Entry 3UYT (X-ray diffraction, 2.00 A resolution); this record covers chain A.

== Chain A ==
Protein: Casein kinase I isoform delta
Organism: Homo sapiens
Notes: EC 2.7.11.1
UniProtKB: P48730 (KC1D_HUMAN); numbering as in UniProt (aligned over 1-294)
Amino-acid sequence (296 residues; each row starts with the number of its first residue; numbers below 1 keep their minus sign (Gly-1 is residue -1)):
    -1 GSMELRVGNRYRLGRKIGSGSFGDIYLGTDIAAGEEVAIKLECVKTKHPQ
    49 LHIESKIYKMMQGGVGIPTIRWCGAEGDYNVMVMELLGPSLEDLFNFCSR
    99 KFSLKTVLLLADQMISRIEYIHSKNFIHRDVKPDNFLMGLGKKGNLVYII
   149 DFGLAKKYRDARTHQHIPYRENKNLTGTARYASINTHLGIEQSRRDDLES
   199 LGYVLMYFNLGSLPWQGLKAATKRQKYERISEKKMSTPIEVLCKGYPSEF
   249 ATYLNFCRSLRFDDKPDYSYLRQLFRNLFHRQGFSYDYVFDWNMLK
Unresolved in the structure: -1 to 4, 44-46
Sequence notes: expression tag (-1 to 0)
UniProt features mapped onto this chain:
  - active site: Asp128 (Proton acceptor)
  - binding site (ATP): Ile15 to Ile23, Lys38
  - natural variant: Thr44 (T44A: In FASPS2), His46 (H46R: In FASPS2), Ser97 (S97C: In breast cancer samples)
  - mutagenesis: Lys38 (K38M: Impaired kinase activity and abnormal subcellular localization with exclusive accumulation to the nucleus), Thr176 (T176I: Impaired kinase activity and abnormal subcellular localization with exclusive accumulation to the nucleus)
Small-molecule neighbours: 0CK (4-[1-cyclohexyl-4-(4-fluorophenyl)-1H-imidazol-5-yl]pyrimidin-2-amine): Ile15, Gly16, Ser17, Gly18, Ile23, Ala36, Ile37, Lys38, Tyr56, Ile68, Met80, Val81, Met82, Glu83, Leu84, Leu85, Gly86, Ser88, Asp132, Leu135, Ile148

== Summary ==
Ligands of chain A: compound 0CK. From UniProt: active-site residue Asp128, 10 ATP-binding residues and 2
mutagenesis sites.
Chain A is Casein kinase I isoform delta (Homo sapiens); the structure, crystal structure of ck1d with
PF670462 from P1 crystal form, was determined by X-ray diffraction, deposited together with 3UYS and 3UZP.
